Entry 3ZOD (X-ray diffraction, 1.68 A resolution); this record covers chain A.

Chain A:
Molecule: FMN-binding protein
Source organism: Pyrococcus horikoshii
UniProt: O58586 (Y856_PYRHO); residue numbers follow UniProt; this construct covers 1-172
Sequence (191 residues; row label = number of the first residue in the row; numbers below 1 keep their minus sign (Met-18 is residue -18)):
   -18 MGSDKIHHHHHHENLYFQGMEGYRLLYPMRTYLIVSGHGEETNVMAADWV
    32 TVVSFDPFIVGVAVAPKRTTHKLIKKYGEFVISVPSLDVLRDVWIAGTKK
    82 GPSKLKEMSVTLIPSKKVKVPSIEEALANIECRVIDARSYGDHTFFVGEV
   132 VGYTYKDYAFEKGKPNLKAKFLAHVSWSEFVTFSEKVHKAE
Unresolved in the structure: -18 to -8
Sequence notes: expression tag (-18 to 0)
Ligand contacts:
  - FMN (flavin mononucleotide): Thr12, Asn24, Val25, Met26, Ala27, Ala28, Asp29, Trp30, Ala44, Val45, Ala46, Arg49, Thr50, Thr51, Trp75, Ala77, Gly78, Thr79, Lys80, Lys81, Gly82, Lys85, His124, His155, Phe161
  - benzene-1,4-diol (HQE): His-7, Tyr8, Asp29, Trp30, Arg49, His124, His155
From the paper describing this entry:
  - binding site for benzene-1,4-diol: Arg49, His124
  - catalytic residues: Tyr4 (proposed by the authors, not directly observed)

Overview:
Chain A binds flavin mononucleotide and benzene-1,4-diol. From the paper: the catalytic residue Tyr4; a
binding site for benzene-1,4-diol at Arg49 and His124.
Chain A is FMN-binding protein (Pyrococcus horikoshii); the structure, Crystal structure of FMN-binding
protein (NP_142786.1) from Pyrococcus horikoshii with bound benzene-1,4-diol, was determined by X-ray
diffraction, deposited together with 3ZOC, 3ZOE, 3ZOF, 3ZOG and 3ZOH.
